PDB entry 9G06 | electron microscopy, 2.85 A resolution | chains C and B of the 24 polymer chains in the assembly

== Chain C ==
Protein: Small ribosomal subunit protein uS3
From: Escherichia coli
UniProt: P0A7V3 (RS3_ECOLI); residues 1-233 here = UniProt positions 1-233
Amino-acid sequence (233 residues; numbered 1 to 233; the number before each row is that of its first residue):
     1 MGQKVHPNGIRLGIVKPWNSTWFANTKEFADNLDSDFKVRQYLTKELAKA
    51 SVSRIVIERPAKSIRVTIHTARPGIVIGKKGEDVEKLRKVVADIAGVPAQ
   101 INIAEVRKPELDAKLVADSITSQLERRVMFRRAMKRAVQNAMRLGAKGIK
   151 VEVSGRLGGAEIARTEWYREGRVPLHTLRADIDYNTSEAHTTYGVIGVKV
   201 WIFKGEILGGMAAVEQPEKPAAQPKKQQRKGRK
Not modelled in the structure: 1, 208-233
UniProt features mapped onto this chain:
  - mutagenesis: Arg131 to Lys135 (Decreases mRNA unwinding ability of the ribosome)

== Chain B ==
Molecule: 16S ribosomal RNA
From: Escherichia coli
Sequence (1545 nucleotides; row label = number of the first residue in the row; a row labelled like 1082A-1082C holds insertion residues (1082A, then the next letters in order)):
     1 AAAUUGAAGAGUUUGAUCAUGGCUCAGAUUGAACGCUGGCGGCAGGCCUA
    51 ACACAUGCAAGUCGAACGGUAACAGGAAGAAGCUUGCUUCUUUGCUGACG
   101 AGUGGCGGACGGGUGAGUAAUGUCUGGGAAACUGCCUGAUGGAGGGGGAU
   151 AACUACUGGAAACGGUAGCUAAUACCGCAUAACGUCGCAAGACCAAAGAG
   201 GGGGACCUUCGGGCCUCUUGCCAUCGGAUGUGCCCAGAUGGGAUUAGCUA
   251 GUAGGUGGGGUAACGGCUCACCUAGGCGACGAUCCCUAGCUGGUCUGAGA
   301 GGAUGACCAGCCACACUGGAACUGAGACACGGUCCAGACUCCUACGGGAG
   351 GCAGCAGUGGGGAAUAUUGCACAAUGGGCGCAAGCCUGAUGCAGCCAUGC
   401 CGCGUGUAUGAAGAAGCCCUUCGGGUUGUAAAGUACUUUCAGCGGGGAGG
   451 AAGGGAGUAAAGUUAAUACCUUUGCUCAUUGACGUUACCCGCAGAAGAAG
   501 CACCGGCUAACUCCGUGCCAGCAGCCXCGGUAAUACGGAGGGUGCAAGCG
   551 UUAAUCGGAAUUACUGGGCGUAAAGCGCACGCAGGCGGUUUGUUAAGUCA
   601 GAUGUGAAAUCCCCGGGCUCAACCUGGGAACUGCAUCUGAUACUGGCAAG
   651 CUUGAGUCUCGUAGAGGGGGGUAGAAUUCCAGGUGUAGCGGUGAAAUGCG
   701 UAGAGAUCUGGAGGAAUACCGGUGGCGAAGGCGGCCCCCUGGACGAAGAC
   751 UGACGCUCAGGUGCGAAAGCGUGGGGAGCAAACAGGAUUAGAUACCCUGG
   801 UAGUCCACGCCGUAAACGAUGUCGACUUGGAGGUUGUGCCCUUGAGGCGU
   851 GGCUUCCGGAGCUAACGCGUUAAGUCGACCGCCUGGGGAGUACGGCCGCA
   901 AGGUUAAAACUCAAAUGAAUUGACGGGGGCCCGCACAAGCGGUGGAGCAU
   951 GUGGUUUAAUUCGAUGXAACGCGAAGAACCUUACCUGGUCUUGACAUCCA
  1001 CGGAAGUUUUCAGAGAUGAGAAUGUGCCUUCGGGAACCGUGAGACAGGUG
  1051 CUGCAUGGCUGUCGUCAGCUCGUGUUGUGAAA
1082A-1082C AAC
  1083 UGUUGGGUUAAGUCCCGCAACGAGCGCAACCCUUAUCCUUUGUUGCCAGC
  1133 GGUCCGGCCGGGAACUCAAAGGAGACUGCCAGUGAUAAACUGGAGGAAGG
  1183 UGGGGAUGACGUCAAGUCAUCAUGGCCCUUACGACCAGGGCUACACACGU
  1233 GCUACAAUGGCGCAUACAAAGAGAAGCGACCUCGCGAGAGCAAGCGGACC
  1283 UCAUAAAGUGCGUCGUAGUCCGGAUUGGAGUCUGCAACUCGACUCCAUGA
  1333 AGUCGGAAUCGCUAGUAAUCGUGGAUCAGAAUGCCACGGUGAAUACGUUC
  1383 CCGGGCCUUGUACACACCGCCCGUXACACCAUGGGAGUGGGUUGCAAAAG
  1433 AAGUAGGUAGCUUAACCUUCGGGAGGGCGCUUACCACUUUGUGAUUCAUG
  1483 ACUGGGGUGAAGUCGUAACAAGGUAACCGUAGGGGAACCUGCGGUUGGAU
  1533 CACCUCCUUA
Not modelled in the structure: 79-92, 205-213, 841-845, 1082A-1082C, 1168, 1534-1542
Modified positions: PSU (pseudouridine-5'-monophosphate) at position 516, G7M (N7-methyl-guanosine-5'-monophosphate) at position 527, 2MG (2N-methylguanosine-5'-monophosphate) at position 966, 5MC (5-methylcytidine-5'-monophosphate) at position 967, 2MG (2N-methylguanosine-5'-monophosphate) at position 1207, 4OC (4n,o2'-methylcytidine-5'-monophosphate) at position 1402, 5MC (5-methylcytidine-5'-monophosphate) at position 1407, UR3 (3-methyluridine-5'-monophoshate) at position 1498, 2MG (2N-methylguanosine-5'-monophosphate) at position 1516, MA6 (6N-dimethyladenosine-5'-monophoshate) at position 1518, MA6 (6N-dimethyladenosine-5'-monophoshate) at position 1519
Ion coordination: K+ site 1: U5 (shared with 5 residues of chain D); K+ site 2: G11, U12, G21, G22; Mg2+ site 1 near G21 (its only coordinating residue here); Mg2+ site 2: C48, G115; Mg2+ site 3: A59, C386, U387; K+ site 3: G61, U62, G104, G105; Mg2+ site 4 near G100 (its only coordinating residue here); K+ site 4: G107, G324, G326; K+ site 5: G107, G108, G326; Mg2+ site 5: A109, G331; K+ site 6: C110, G111; Mg2+ site 6 near G111 (its only coordinating residue here); 18 more K+ sites not listed; 36 more Mg2+ sites not listed
Small-molecule neighbours: A1IC4 ((2S,3S)-2-[[(2S)-2-[[(2S,4S)-5-aminocarbonyloxy-4-oxidanyl-2-[[(2S,3R)-3-oxidanylpiperidin-2-yl]carbonylamino]pentanoyl]amino]-3-(1H-imidazol-4-yl)propanoyl]amino]-3-(2-chloranyl-1H-imidazol-4-yl)-3-oxidanyl-propanoic acid): G693, U788, U789, G791, A792, A794, C795, C796, U1506

== How chain C and chain B interact ==
Contacting residue pairs - 71 pairs, chain C then chain B:
  Gly2(C) - U1062(B)  base contact
  Gly2(C) - A1191(B)  hydrogen bond to the phosphate
  Gly2(C) - G1193(B)  hydrogen bond to the base
  Gln3(C) - U1060(B)  phosphate contact
  Gln3(C) - G1061(B)  hydrogen bond to the base
  Gln3(C) - U1062(B)  base contact
  Gln3(C) - G1190(B)  hydrogen bond to the sugar
  Gln3(C) - A1191(B)  phosphate contact
  Lys4(C) - G1190(B)  phosphate contact
  Lys4(C) - A1191(B)  phosphate contact
  Lys4(C) - C1192(B)  salt bridge to the phosphate
  Val5(C) - U1189(B)  phosphate contact
  Val5(C) - G1190(B)  hydrogen bond to the phosphate
  Ile10(C) - A1188(B)  sugar contact
  Ile10(C) - U1189(B)  sugar contact
  Ile14(C) - C1113(B)  sugar contact
  Lys27(C) - A1256(B)  hydrogen bond to the sugar
  Lys27(C) - G1278(B)  hydrogen bond to the base
  Arg127(C) - U421(B)  hydrogen bond to the sugar
  Ser154(C) - G1057(B)  hydrogen bond to the phosphate
  Ser154(C) - G1058(B)  hydrogen bond to the phosphate
  Gly155(C) - U1056(B)  phosphate contact
  Gly155(C) - G1057(B)  phosphate contact
  Arg156(C) - A1055(B)  hydrogen bond to the sugar
  Glu161(C) - A532(B)  phosphate contact
  Glu161(C) - A1055(B)  hydrogen bond to the sugar
  Glu161(C) - U1056(B)  phosphate contact
  Ile162(C) - U1056(B)  phosphate contact
  Ala163(C) - U1056(B)  hydrogen bond to the phosphate
  Trp167(C) - C1192(B)  phosphate contact
  Trp167(C) - G1193(B)  hydrogen bond to the phosphate
  Arg169(C) - G1106(B)  hydrogen bond to the sugar
  Arg169(C) - C1107(B)  hydrogen bond to the sugar
  Gly171(C) - G1106(B)  sugar contact
  Arg172(C) - G1106(B)  salt bridge to the phosphate
  Arg172(C) - C1107(B)  phosphate contact
  Val173(C) - C1107(B)  hydrogen bond to the phosphate
  Pro174(C) - C1107(B)  phosphate contact
  Pro174(C) - G1108(B)  phosphate contact
  Leu175(C) - G1108(B)  hydrogen bond to the phosphate
  His176(C) - U1065(B)  base contact
  His176(C) - G1108(B)  phosphate contact
  His176(C) - C1109(B)  salt bridge to the phosphate
  His176(C) - A1111(B)  hydrogen bond to the base
  His176(C) - C1112(B)  hydrogen bond to the base
  His176(C) - U1189(B)  sugar contact
  His176(C) - G1190(B)  sugar contact
  Thr177(C) - A1111(B)  hydrogen bond to the base
  Thr177(C) - C1112(B)  base contact
  Leu178(C) - C1112(B)  hydrogen bond to the base
  Leu178(C) - C1113(B)  base contact
  Arg179(C) - A1111(B)  base contact
  Arg179(C) - C1112(B)  hydrogen bond to the base
  Glu188(C) - G1057(B)  hydrogen bond to the sugar
  Glu188(C) - A1204(B)  sugar contact
  His190(C) - A1204(B)  sugar contact
  His190(C) - U1205(B)  sugar contact
  Thr192(C) - A532(B)  hydrogen bond to the base
  Thr192(C) - G1206(B)  hydrogen bond to the sugar
  Tyr193(C) - A532(B)  base contact
  Tyr193(C) - A1055(B)  base contact
  Tyr193(C) - G1206(B)  sugar contact
  Gly194(C) - U1205(B)  sugar contact
  Gly194(C) - G1206(B)  hydrogen bond to the sugar
  Val195(C) - U1056(B)  hydrogen bond to the sugar
  Val195(C) - G1057(B)  sugar contact
  Val195(C) - U1205(B)  sugar contact
  Gly197(C) - G1057(B)  phosphate contact
  Gly197(C) - G1058(B)  phosphate contact
  Lys199(C) - G1058(B)  phosphate contact
  Lys199(C) - C1059(B)  salt bridge to the phosphate
Also at the interface, not in a pair above, chain C (38 interface residues in all): Asn25, Ala160, Tyr184, Thr191, Ile196
Also at the interface, not in a pair above, chain B (33 interface residues in all): U420, C1063, A1110, A1196

== In short ==
38 residues of chain C and 33 residues of chain B are in contact; the contacts include 28 hydrogen bonds and 4
salt bridges. Polar contacts include Gly2(C)-G1193(B), Gln3(C)-G1061(B) and Lys27(C)-G1278(B). Bound to chain
B: compound A1IC4. From UniProt: 5 mutagenesis sites on chain C.
Chain C is Small ribosomal subunit protein uS3 and chain B is 16S ribosomal RNA, both from Escherichia coli;
the structure, Structure of 30S-IF1-IF3-mRNA-fMet-tRNA-GE81112A complex, was determined by electron
microscopy, deposited together with 9FCO, 9FDA and 9FIB.
